Entry 8K43 (electron microscopy, 3.00 A resolution); this record covers chains Z and B3 of the 12 polymer chains in the assembly.

== Chain Z ==
Molecule: RNA-directed RNA polymerase (Fragment)
Organism: Banna virus
UniProt: A0A2H4QGD3 (A0A2H4QGD3_9REOV); residue numbers follow UniProt; this construct covers 1-1219
Sequence (1219 residues; each row starts with the number of its first residue):
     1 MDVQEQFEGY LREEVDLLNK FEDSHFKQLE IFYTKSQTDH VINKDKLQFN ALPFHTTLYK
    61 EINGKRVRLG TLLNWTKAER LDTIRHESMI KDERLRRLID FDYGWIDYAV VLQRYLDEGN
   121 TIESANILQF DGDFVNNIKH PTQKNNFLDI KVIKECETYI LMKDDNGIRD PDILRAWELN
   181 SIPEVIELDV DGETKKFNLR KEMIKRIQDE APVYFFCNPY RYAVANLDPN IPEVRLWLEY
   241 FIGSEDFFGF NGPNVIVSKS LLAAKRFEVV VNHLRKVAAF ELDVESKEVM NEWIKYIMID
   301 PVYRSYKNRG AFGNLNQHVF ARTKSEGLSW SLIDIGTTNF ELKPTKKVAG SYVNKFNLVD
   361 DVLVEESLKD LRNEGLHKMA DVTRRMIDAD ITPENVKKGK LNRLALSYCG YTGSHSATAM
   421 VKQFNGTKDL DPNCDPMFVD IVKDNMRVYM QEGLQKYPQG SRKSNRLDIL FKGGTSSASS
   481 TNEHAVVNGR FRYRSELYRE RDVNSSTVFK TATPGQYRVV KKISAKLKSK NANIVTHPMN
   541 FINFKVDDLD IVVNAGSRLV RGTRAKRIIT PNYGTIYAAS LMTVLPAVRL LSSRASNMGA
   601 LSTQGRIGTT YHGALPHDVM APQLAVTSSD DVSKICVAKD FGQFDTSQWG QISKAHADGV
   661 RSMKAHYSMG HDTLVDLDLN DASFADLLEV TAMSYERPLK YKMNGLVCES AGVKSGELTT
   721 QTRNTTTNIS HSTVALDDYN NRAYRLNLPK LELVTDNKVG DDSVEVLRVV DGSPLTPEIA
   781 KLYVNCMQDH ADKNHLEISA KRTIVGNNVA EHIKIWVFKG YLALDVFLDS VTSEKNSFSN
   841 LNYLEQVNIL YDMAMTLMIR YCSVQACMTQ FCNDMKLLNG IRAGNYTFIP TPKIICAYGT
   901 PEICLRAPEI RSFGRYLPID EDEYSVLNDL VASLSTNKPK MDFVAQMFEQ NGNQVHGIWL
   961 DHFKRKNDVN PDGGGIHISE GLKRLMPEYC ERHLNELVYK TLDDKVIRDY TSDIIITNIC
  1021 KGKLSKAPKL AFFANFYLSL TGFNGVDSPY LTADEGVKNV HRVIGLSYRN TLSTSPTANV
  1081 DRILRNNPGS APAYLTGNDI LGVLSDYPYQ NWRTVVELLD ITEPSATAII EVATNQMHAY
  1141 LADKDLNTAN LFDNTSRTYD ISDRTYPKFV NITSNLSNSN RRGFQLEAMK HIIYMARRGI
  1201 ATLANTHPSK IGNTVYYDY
Unresolved in the structure: 1, 426-434, 474-478, 608-613
Differences from the reference sequence: conflict Val3 (Ile in A0A2H4QGD3), Glu8 (Asp in A0A2H4QGD3), Arg68 (Lys in A0A2H4QGD3), Ile1192 (Val in A0A2H4QGD3)

== Chain B3 ==
Molecule: VP2
Organism: Banna virus
UniProt: Q9INH3 (Q9INH3_9REOV); numbering as in UniProt (aligned over 1-955)
Sequence (955 residues; row label = number of the first residue in the row):
     1 MPRKKDQVTK NDDGNQTSDV QTQDFKTAVQ PDTNTAQLIK TYSNPKQRGD KGEIIYDGGL
    61 SSKLADVVDK TTEPHNADGA VKDGRIAPVK LDLEKQKLDK LKLFETSPFD PLTIKNNQDV
   121 VDKLYATQSS SIQEVVPTKT FATELQFGVT SEDMAKIYGA VAAVSKNVNS SVTYEVKRGT
   181 HELIKVPTIP HNLVLIQSDN GKHALIKEDL GQWPVETGIS LVNQAGVFAV QLANKLGIDK
   241 PFVLDAGSNY FTDTSFIDTR KYCTDGLSPR EIQKALNRQR AYYDRPELTI SENKTLLSQS
   301 IIYPDADGND VSIIFSGAMS HAIFTYAQSQ WNKNIIKLDD YIREITLTVP KQYRPRRFKE
   361 IEHTHGYVYR ELNQGSLLPL VDANLKESSS YYFKKLMSSI SNVPVDARTL QSATAALAAD
   421 TGQAVNRAQH VSMLTNRLTT ANAPTVRAIT VLTCMFKQFR IGMTYALDPN IMDVAAATCM
   481 LLFRPAQSIS DEQYRYCLQT MAVFLTNTTY DIVNNDTIDV LKMKLRNQGW PFVERYNAVE
   541 IDMSVEPLRS PGQVGRYYNP FNIDPLTKKH VEDRLEEFIN QVQVGRFRNA SGNAVGTTLA
   601 AFLRACRDKT SANWRGYSVL VSRYRSLIPN ELFESLRNIS GEYNINPQDE HSFFFALAQI
   661 NADDEFIGAI DKESAEYLDE YATLARDISN SLTLVKAAFG PLERTSGSII NHANNLNKVI
   721 NHVFADKPLI SETMLKILTI DGTTGKDGYR NWLDKLVGHN YPVYVEPVVN IMNFISARFV
   781 ADSSYFGYTN EIMIMPNHIN VPVDDRFGFR DSPFCTSLPR TIMGNDVRRI SYNVFSMMED
   841 IDDVISEGFI LYDAYFNFSY DIMTTDGVTR LKEDILIVTD TGNDIKPIHF YIYFENRNDK
   901 KLRYESKMNV SYRLYIKTPA CLLPLSDYMR AQHDYVSPSS SRVYIKDPAV VYTRS
Unresolved in the structure: 1-19, 422-429
Differences from the reference sequence: conflict Lys97 (Arg in Q9INH3)

== How chain Z and chain B3 interact ==
Contacting residue pairs - 14 pairs, chain Z then chain B3:
  Met437(Z) - Asp406(B3)
  Asp440(Z) - Arg408(B3)
  Ile441(Z) - Gln411(B3)
  Asp444(Z) - Gln411(B3)
  Asp444(Z) - Ala415(B3)
  Asn445(Z) - Gln411(B3)
  Arg447(Z) - Ala415(B3)
  Leu601(Z) - Asn436(B3)  hydrogen bond (backbone-side chain)
  Asp737(Z) - Ala407(B3)
  Asn740(Z) - Ala441(B3)
  Asn741(Z) - Val405(B3)
  Tyr744(Z) - Pro444(B3)  hydrophobic
  Lys750(Z) - Asn442(B3)
  Glu752(Z) - Thr439(B3)
Interface residues without a listed pair, chain Z (14 interface residues in all): Thr733
Interface residues without a listed pair, chain B3 (13 interface residues in all): Lys394, Ser412

== Overview ==
The interface between chain Z and chain B3 involves 14 residues on one side and 13 on the other; the contacts
include 1 hydrogen bond. The hydrogen-bonded pair is Leu601(Z)-Asn436(B3).
Here chain Z is RNA-directed RNA polymerase (Fragment) and chain B3 is VP2, both from Banna virus. Entry 8K43
(In situ structure of RNA-dependent RNA polymerase in full BAV particles) was determined by electron
microscopy together with 8K42, 8K49 and 8K4A from the same study.
